Entry 8XVI (electron microscopy, 3.32 A resolution); this record covers chains B and G of the 6 polymer chains in the assembly.

== Chain B ==
Protein: Guanine nucleotide-binding protein G(I)/G(S)/G(T) subunit beta-1
Organism: Homo sapiens
UniProt: P62873 (GBB1_HUMAN); numbering as in UniProt (aligned over 2-340)
Chain sequence (346 residues; each row starts with the number of its first residue; numbers below 1 keep their minus sign (Ile-5 is residue -5)):
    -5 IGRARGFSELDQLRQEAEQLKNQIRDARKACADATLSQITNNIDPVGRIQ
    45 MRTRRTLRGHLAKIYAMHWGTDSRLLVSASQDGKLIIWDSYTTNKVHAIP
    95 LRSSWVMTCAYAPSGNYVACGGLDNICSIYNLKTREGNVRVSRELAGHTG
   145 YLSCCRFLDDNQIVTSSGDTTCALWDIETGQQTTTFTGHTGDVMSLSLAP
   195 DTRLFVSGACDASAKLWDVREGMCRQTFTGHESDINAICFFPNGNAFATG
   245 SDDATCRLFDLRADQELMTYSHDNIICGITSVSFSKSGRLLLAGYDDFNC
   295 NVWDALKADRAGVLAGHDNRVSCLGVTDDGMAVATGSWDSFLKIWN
Not modelled in the structure: -5 to 2
Sequence notes: expression tag (-5 to 1)
Swiss-Prot annotation at these positions:
  - modified residue: Ser2 (N-acetylserine), His266 (Phosphohistidine)
  - natural variant: Leu30 (L30F: In MRD42; uncertain significance), Arg52 (R52G: In MRD42), Gly64 (G64V: In MRD42), Asp76 (D76E: In MRD42; D76G: In MRD42), Gly77 (G77S: In MRD42), Lys78 (K78R: In MRD42), Ile80 (I80N: In MRD42; I80T: In MRD42), His91 (H91R: In MRD42; uncertain significance), Ala92 (A92T: In MRD42), Pro94 (P94S: In MRD42), Leu95 (L95P: In MRD42), Arg96 (R96L: In MRD42), 5 further natural variant entries in UniProt

== Chain G ==
Protein: Guanine nucleotide-binding protein G(I)/G(S)/G(O) subunit gamma-2
Organism: Homo sapiens
UniProt: P59768 (GBG2_HUMAN); numbering as in UniProt (aligned over 1-71)
Chain sequence (71 residues; row label = number of the first residue in the row):
     1 MASNNTASIAQARKLVEQLKMEANIDRIKVSKAAADLMAYCEAHAKEDPL
    51 LTPVPASENPFREKKFFCAIL
Not modelled in the structure: 1-5, 63-71
Swiss-Prot annotation at these positions:
  - modified residue: Ala2 (N-acetylalanine), Cys68 (Cysteine methyl ester)
  - lipidation: Cys68 (S-geranylgeranyl cysteine)

== Interface between chain B and chain G ==
Contacting residue pairs - 70 pairs, chain B then chain G:
  Glu10(B) - Val16(G)
  Ala11(B) - Val16(G)  hydrophobic
  Ala11(B) - Leu19(G)
  Leu14(B) - Val16(G)
  Leu14(B) - Leu19(G)  hydrophobic
  Leu14(B) - Lys20(G)
  Lys15(B) - Leu19(G)
  Gln17(B) - Ala23(G)
  Ile18(B) - Leu19(G)  hydrophobic
  Ile18(B) - Glu22(G)
  Ile18(B) - Ala23(G)
  Ala21(B) - Arg27(G)
  Arg22(B) - Glu22(G)  salt bridge
  Arg22(B) - Arg27(G)
  Ala24(B) - Lys29(G)  hydrogen bond (backbone-side chain)
  Cys25(B) - Arg27(G)
  Cys25(B) - Lys29(G)
  Asp27(B) - Lys29(G)
  Ala28(B) - Val30(G)
  Ile33(B) - Ala34(G)  hydrophobic
  Ile33(B) - Met38(G)
  Thr34(B) - Met38(G)
  Ile37(B) - Met38(G)  hydrophobic
  Val40(B) - Leu51(G)  hydrophobic
  Ile43(B) - Leu50(G)
  Ile43(B) - Leu51(G)
  Arg48(B) - Phe61(G)
  Arg48(B) - Arg62(G)
  Arg49(B) - Pro60(G)
  Ser84(B) - Phe61(G)
  Tyr85(B) - Pro60(G)
  Tyr85(B) - Phe61(G)  hydrophobic
  Cys218(B) - Gln18(G)  hydrogen bond (backbone-side chain)
  Gln220(B) - Glu22(G)
  Thr221(B) - Glu22(G)  hydrogen bond (backbone-side chain)
  Phe235(B) - Leu37(G)  hydrophobic
  Pro236(B) - Tyr40(G)
  Asn237(B) - Leu37(G)
  Asn237(B) - Tyr40(G)
  Asp254(B) - Ala33(G)
  Arg256(B) - Arg27(G)
  Arg256(B) - Ile28(G)
  Ala257(B) - Arg27(G)
  Ala257(B) - Ile28(G)
  Ala257(B) - Val30(G)  hydrophobic
  Asp258(B) - Glu22(G)
  Asp258(B) - Arg27(G)  salt bridge
  Leu261(B) - Val30(G)  hydrophobic
  Lys280(B) - Asp48(G)
  Ser281(B) - Tyr40(G)
  Ser281(B) - Cys41(G)
  Ser281(B) - His44(G)  hydrogen bond (side chain-backbone)
  Ser281(B) - Ala45(G)  hydrogen bond (side chain-backbone)
  Ser281(B) - Asp48(G)
  Arg283(B) - Cys41(G)
  Arg283(B) - Leu51(G)
  Leu284(B) - Leu50(G)
  Leu300(B) - Leu37(G)  hydrophobic
  Leu300(B) - Met38(G)  hydrophobic
  Leu300(B) - Cys41(G)  hydrophobic
  Asp323(B) - Pro49(G)
  Gly324(B) - Pro49(G)
  Gly324(B) - Leu50(G)
  Met325(B) - Pro49(G)  hydrophobic
  Met325(B) - Leu50(G)
  Met325(B) - Asn59(G)
  Met325(B) - Phe61(G)  hydrophobic
  Ala326(B) - Phe61(G)  hydrophobic
  Val327(B) - Leu50(G)  hydrophobic
  Asn340(B) - Asn59(G)  hydrogen bond
Interface residues without a listed pair, chain B (51 interface residues in all): Leu7, Ala26, Leu30, Met45, Arg219, Gln259, Ser279, Ile338
Interface residues without a listed pair, chain G (29 interface residues in all): Ala12, Ile25, Ser31

== Overview ==
Chain B and chain G form an interface of 51 and 29 residues respectively, with 6 hydrogen bonds and 2 salt
bridges. Among the polar pairs are Arg22(B)-Glu22(G), Asp258(B)-Arg27(G) and Ala24(B)-Lys29(G).
Here chain B is Guanine nucleotide-binding protein G(I)/G(S)/G(T) subunit beta-1 and chain G is Guanine
nucleotide-binding protein G(I)/G(S)/G(O) subunit gamma-2, both from Homo sapiens. Entry 8XVI (Cryo-EM
structure of ETAR bound with Endothelin1) was determined by electron microscopy together with 8XVE and 8XVH
from the same study.
